PDB entry 1ZAF | X-ray diffraction, 2.20 A resolution | chains B and D of the 4 polymer chains in the assembly

Chain B:
Molecule: Estrogen receptor beta
From: Homo sapiens
UniProt: Q92731 (ESR2_HUMAN); residue numbers follow UniProt; this construct covers 263-500
Amino-acid sequence (238 residues; each row starts with the number of its first residue):
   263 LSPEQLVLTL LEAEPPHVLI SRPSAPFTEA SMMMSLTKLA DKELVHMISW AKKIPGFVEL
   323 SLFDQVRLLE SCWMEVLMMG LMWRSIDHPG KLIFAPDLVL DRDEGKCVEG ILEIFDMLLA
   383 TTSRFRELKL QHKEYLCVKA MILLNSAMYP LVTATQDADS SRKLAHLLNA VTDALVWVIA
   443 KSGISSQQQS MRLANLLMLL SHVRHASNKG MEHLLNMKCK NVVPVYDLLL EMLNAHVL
Unresolved in the structure: 411-420
Sequence notes: conflict Ala409 (Ser in Q92731)
Small-molecule neighbours: 3-Bromo-6-hydroxy-2- (789; 3-bromo-6-hydroxy-2-(4-hydroxyphenyl)-1H-inden-1-one): Met295, Leu298, Leu301, Ala302, Glu305, Met336, Leu339, Met340, Leu343, Arg346, Phe356, Ile373, Ile376, Phe377, Leu380, Gly472, His475, Leu476, Met479

Chain D:
Molecule: Nuclear receptor coactivator 1
Notes: EC 2.3.1.48
UniProt: Q15788 (NCO1_HUMAN); residues 603-613 here correspond to UniProt positions 630-640 (UniProt number = residue number + 27)
Amino-acid sequence (13 residues; numbered 601 to 613; the number before each row is that of its first residue):
   601 SGSHKLVQLL TTT
Sequence notes: cloning artifact (601-602)
Curated features (UniProtKB/Swiss-Prot):
  - motif: Leu606 to Leu610 (LXXLL motif 3)

Interface between chain B and chain D:
Residue-residue contacts - 16 pairs, chain B then chain D:
  Ile310(B) - Leu606(D)  hydrophobic
  Ile310(B) - Leu609(D)  hydrophobic
  Ile310(B) - Leu610(D)  hydrophobic
  Lys314(B) - Leu610(D)  hydrogen bond (side chain-backbone)
  Leu324(B) - Thr611(D)
  Val328(B) - Leu606(D)  hydrophobic
  Val328(B) - Leu610(D)  hydrophobic
  Leu331(B) - Leu610(D)  hydrophobic
  Glu332(B) - Leu606(D)
  Leu490(B) - Lys605(D)
  Leu490(B) - Leu606(D)
  Leu490(B) - Leu609(D)  hydrophobic
  Glu493(B) - Lys605(D)  hydrogen bond (side chain-backbone)
  Glu493(B) - Leu606(D)  hydrogen bond (side chain-backbone)
  Met494(B) - Leu606(D)  hydrophobic
  Val499(B) - Gly602(D)
Other interface residues (no listed pair), chain B (13 interface residues in all): Val307, Phe319, Gln327
Other interface residues (no listed pair), chain D (9 interface residues in all): His604, Val607, Thr613

Overview:
13 residues of chain B face 9 of chain D across their interface, with 3 hydrogen bonds. Among the polar pairs
are Lys314(B)-Leu610(D), Glu493(B)-Lys605(D) and Glu493(B)-Leu606(D). Chain B binds 3-Bromo-6-hydroxy-2-.
Chain B is Estrogen receptor beta (Homo sapiens) and chain D is Nuclear receptor coactivator 1; the structure,
Crystal structure of estrogen receptor beta complexed with 3-Bromo-6-hydroxy-2-(4-hydroxy-phenyl)-inden-1-one,
was determined by X-ray diffraction.
